PDB entry 1W59 | X-ray diffraction, 2.70 A resolution | chain A

== Chain A ==
Protein: Cell division protein ftsz homolog 1
From: Methanocaldococcus jannaschii
UniProtKB: Q57816 (FTZ1_METJAX); residue numbers follow UniProt; this construct covers 1-364
Sequence (364 residues; each row starts with the number of its first residue):
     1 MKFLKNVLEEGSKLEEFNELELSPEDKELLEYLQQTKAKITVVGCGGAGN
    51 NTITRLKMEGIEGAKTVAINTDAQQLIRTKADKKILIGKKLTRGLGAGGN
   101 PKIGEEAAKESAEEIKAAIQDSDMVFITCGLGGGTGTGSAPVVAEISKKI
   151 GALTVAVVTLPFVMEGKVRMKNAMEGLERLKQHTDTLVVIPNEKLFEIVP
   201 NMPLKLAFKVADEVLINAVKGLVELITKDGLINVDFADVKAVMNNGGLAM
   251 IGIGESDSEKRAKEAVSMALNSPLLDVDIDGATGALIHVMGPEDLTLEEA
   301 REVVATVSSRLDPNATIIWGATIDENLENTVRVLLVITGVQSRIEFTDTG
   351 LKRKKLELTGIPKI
Disordered / not traced: 1-2, 18-19, 355-364
Swiss-Prot annotation at these positions:
  - binding site (GTP): Gly47, Ala48, Ala97 to Gly99, Gly134 to Gly136, Glu165, Arg169, Asp212
What the authors report for this chain:
  - catalytic residues: Arg169 (proposed by the authors, not directly observed)

== Summary ==
From UniProt: 11 GTP-binding residues. The paper reports the catalytic residue Arg169.
Chain A is Cell division protein ftsz homolog 1 (Methanocaldococcus jannaschii); the structure, FtsZ dimer,
empty (M. jannaschii), was determined by X-ray diffraction, deposited together with 1W58, 1W5A, 1W5B, 1W5E and
1W5F.
